Entry 7TKG (electron microscopy, 4.50 A resolution (low resolution: residue-level contacts below are approximate; hydrogen-bond / salt-bridge calls are withheld)); this record covers chains C and D of the 27 polymer chains in the assembly.

== Chain C ==
Molecule: ATP synthase subunit alpha
Organism: Saccharomyces cerevisiae
UniProtKB: P07251 (ATPA_YEAST); residues 1-510 here correspond to UniProt positions 36-545 (UniProt number = residue number + 35)
Amino-acid sequence (510 residues; each row starts with the number of its first residue):
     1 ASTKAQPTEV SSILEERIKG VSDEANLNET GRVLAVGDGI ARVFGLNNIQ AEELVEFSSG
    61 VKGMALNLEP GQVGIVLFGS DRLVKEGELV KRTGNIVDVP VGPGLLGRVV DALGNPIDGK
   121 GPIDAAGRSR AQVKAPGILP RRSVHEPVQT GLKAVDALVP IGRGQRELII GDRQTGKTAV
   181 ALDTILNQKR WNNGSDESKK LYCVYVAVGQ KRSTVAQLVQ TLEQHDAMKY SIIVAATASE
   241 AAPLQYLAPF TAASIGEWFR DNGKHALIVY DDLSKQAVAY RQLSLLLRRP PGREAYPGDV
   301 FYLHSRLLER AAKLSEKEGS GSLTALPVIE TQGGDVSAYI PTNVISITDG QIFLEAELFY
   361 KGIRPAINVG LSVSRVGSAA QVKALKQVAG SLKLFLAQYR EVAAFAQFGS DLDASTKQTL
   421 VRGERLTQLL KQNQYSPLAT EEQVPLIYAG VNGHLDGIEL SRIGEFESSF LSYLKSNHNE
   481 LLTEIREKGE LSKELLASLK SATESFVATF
Not modelled in the structure: 1-11, 408-409, 510
Swiss-Prot annotation at these positions:
  - binding site (ATP): G171 to T178
  - site: S372 (Required for activity)
  - modified residue (Phosphoserine): S22, S143

== Chain D ==
Molecule: ATP synthase subunit beta
Organism: Saccharomyces cerevisiae
Notes: EC 7.1.2.2
UniProtKB: P00830 (ATPB_YEAST); residues 1-478 here correspond to UniProt positions 34-511 (UniProt number = residue number + 33)
Amino-acid sequence (478 residues; each row starts with the number of its first residue):
     1 ASAAQSTPIT GKVTAVIGAI VDVHFEQSEL PAILNALEIK TPQGKLVLEV AQHLGENTVR
    61 TIAMDGTEGL VRGEKVLDTG GPISVPVGRE TLGRIINVIG EPIDERGPIK SKLRKPIHAD
   121 PPSFAEQSTS AEILETGIKV VDLLAPYARG GKIGLFGGAG VGKTVFIQEL INNIAKAHGG
   181 FSVFTGVGER TREGNDLYRE MKETGVINLE GESKVALVFG QMNEPPGARA RVALTGLTIA
   241 EYFRDEEGQD VLLFIDNIFR FTQAGSEVSA LLGRIPSAVG YQPTLATDMG LLQERITTTK
   301 KGSVTSVQAV YVPADDLTDP APATTFAHLD ATTVLSRGIS ELGIYPAVDP LDSKSRLLDA
   361 AVVGQEHYDV ASKVQETLQT YKSLQDIIAI LGMDELSEQD KLTVERARKI QRFLSQPFAV
   421 AEVFTGIPGK LVRLKDTVAS FKAVLEGKYD NIPEHAFYMV GGIEDVVAKA EKLAAEAN
Not modelled in the structure: 1-6, 476-478
Swiss-Prot annotation at these positions:
  - binding site (ATP): G157 to T164
  - modified residue: T79 (Phosphothreonine), T204 (Phosphothreonine), S340 (Phosphoserine)

== Interface between chain C and chain D ==
Residue-residue contacts (18; chain C residue first):
  I49(C) - L70(D)
  I49(C) - V71(D)
  I49(C) - R72(D)
  Q50(C) - G69(D)
  Q50(C) - L70(D)
  A51(C) - E68(D)
  A51(C) - G69(D)
  A51(C) - L70(D)
  L66(C) - V16(D)
  N67(C) - V16(D)
  L68(C) - A15(D)
  L68(C) - V16(D)
  E69(C) - T14(D)
  P70(C) - T14(D)
  S337(C) - A314(D)
  S346(C) - G160(D)
  S410(C) - M393(D)
  S410(C) - D394(D)
Interface residues without a listed pair, chain C (15 interface residues in all): N47, P291, S305, I345
Interface residues without a listed pair, chain D (17 interface residues in all): I17, G18, N223, G280, G392

== Overview ==
The interface between chain C and chain D involves 15 residues on one side and 17 on the other. Curated
annotation (UniProt) lists 8 ATP-binding residues on chain C; 8 ATP-binding residues on chain D.
Here chain C is ATP synthase subunit alpha and chain D is ATP synthase subunit beta, both from Saccharomyces
cerevisiae. Entry 7TKG (Yeast ATP synthase State 2catalytic(a) with 10 mM ATP backbone model) was determined
by electron microscopy (same publication as 7TJS, 7TJT, 7TJU, 7TJV, 7TJW, 7TJX and 30 further entries).
